Entry 1E9X (X-ray diffraction, 2.10 A resolution); this record covers chain A.

# Chain A
Protein: Cytochrome P450 51-like RV0764C
From: Mycobacterium tuberculosis
Reference sequence: P77901 (CP51_MYCTU); residue numbers follow UniProt; this construct covers 1-451
Chain sequence (455 residues; each row starts with the number of its first residue):
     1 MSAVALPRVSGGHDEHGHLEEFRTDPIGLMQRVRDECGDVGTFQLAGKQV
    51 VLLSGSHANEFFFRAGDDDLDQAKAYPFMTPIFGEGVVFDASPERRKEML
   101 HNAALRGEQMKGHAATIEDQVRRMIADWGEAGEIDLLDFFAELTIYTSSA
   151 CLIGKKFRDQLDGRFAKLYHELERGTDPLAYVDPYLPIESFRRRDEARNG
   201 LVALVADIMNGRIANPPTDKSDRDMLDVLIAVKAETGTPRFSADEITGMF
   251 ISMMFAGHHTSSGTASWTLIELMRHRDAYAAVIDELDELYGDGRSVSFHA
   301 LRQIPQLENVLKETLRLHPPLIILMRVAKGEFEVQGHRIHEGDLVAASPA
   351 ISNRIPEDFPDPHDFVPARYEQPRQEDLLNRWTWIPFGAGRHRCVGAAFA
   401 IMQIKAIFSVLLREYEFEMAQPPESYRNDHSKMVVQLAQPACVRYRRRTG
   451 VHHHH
Not modelled in the structure: 450-455
Bound ions: heme Fe: Cys-394 (together with 4-phenyl-1H-imidazole)
Small-molecule neighbours:
  - heme (HEM): Gln-72, Tyr-76, Lys-97, His-101, Leu-105, Ala-256, Gly-257, Thr-260, Ser-261, Thr-264, Leu-315, Pro-320, Leu-321, Leu-324, Met-325, Arg-326, Ile-385, Pro-386, Phe-387, Gly-388, Arg-391, His-392, Arg-393, Cys-394, Val-395, Gly-396, Phe-399, Ala-400
  - 4-phenyl-1H-imidazole (PIM): Tyr-76, Phe-78, Met-79, Phe-255, Ala-256, His-259, Thr-260, Leu-321
From the paper describing this entry:
  - binding site for heme: Ala-256, Thr-260, Leu-321
  - binding site for 4-phenyl-1H-imidazole: His-259
  - specificity-determining residues: Phe-78, Met-79, Lys-97, Met-99, His-101, Ser-252, Phe-255, Ile-323, Val-434 (by similarity / conservation)

# In short
Ligands of chain A: heme and 4-phenyl-1H-imidazole. From the paper: a binding site for heme at Ala-256,
Thr-260 and Leu-321; a binding site for 4-phenyl-1H-imidazole at His-259.
Chain A is Cytochrome P450 51-like RV0764C (Mycobacterium tuberculosis); the structure, Cytochrome P450 14
alpha-sterol demethylase (CYP51) from Mycobacterium tuberculosis in complex with 4-phenylimidazole, was
determined by X-ray diffraction together with 1EA1 from the same study.
